Entry 8HVR (electron microscopy, 3.35 A resolution); this record covers chains I and P of the 13 polymer chains in the assembly.

# Chain I
Protein: Regulatory protein AfsR
Organism: Streptomyces coelicolor A3(2)
UniProt: P25941 (AFSR_STRCO); residues 1-270 here = UniProt positions 1-270
Amino-acid sequence (290 residues; numbered -19 to 270; the number before each row is that of its first residue; numbers below 1 keep their minus sign (Met-19 is residue -19)):
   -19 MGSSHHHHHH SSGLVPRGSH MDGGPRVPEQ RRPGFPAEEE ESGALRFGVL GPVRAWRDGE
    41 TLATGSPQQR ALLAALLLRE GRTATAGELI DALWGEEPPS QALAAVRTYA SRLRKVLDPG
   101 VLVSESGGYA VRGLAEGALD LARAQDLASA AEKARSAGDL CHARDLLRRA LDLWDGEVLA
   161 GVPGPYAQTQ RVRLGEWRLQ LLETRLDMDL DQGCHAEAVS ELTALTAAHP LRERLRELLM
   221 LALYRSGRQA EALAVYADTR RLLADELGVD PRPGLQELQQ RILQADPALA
Disordered / not traced: -19 to 16
Differences from the reference sequence: initiating methionine (-19); expression tag (-18 to 0)
UniProt features mapped onto this chain:
  - DNA-binding region: Ala17 to Gly113 (OmpR/PhoB-type)
From the paper describing this entry:
  - binding site for the 65-nt DNA strand: Ser46, Gln48, Trp74, Pro79, Ser80, Gln81, Arg92
  - binding site for the 65-nt DNA strand (chain P): Arg87, Thr88, Ser91, Arg94, Lys95
  - mutagenesis - E176A, L211A, L243A: decreased expression
  - mutagenesis - E176A, L211A, L243A: decreased stability

# Chain P
Molecule: 65-nt DNA strand
Sequence (65 nucleotides; each row starts with the number of its first residue):
     1 TGCGACGGTC TGACGCTCTA CACAGTGCCA GGGGGAGATA AACGAACGCT GAACGCTCCG
    61 GCTAC
Disordered / not traced: 62-65

# How chain I and chain P interact
Contacting residue pairs (11; chain I residue first):
  Arg87(I) with DG37(P), salt bridge to the phosphate; DA38(P), phosphate contact
  Thr88(I) with DA40(P), hydrogen bond to the base
  Ser91(I) with DT39(P), base contact
  Arg94(I) with DA38(P), salt bridge to the phosphate
  Lys95(I) with DT39(P), sugar contact; DA40(P), salt bridge to the phosphate
  Ser104(I) with DG37(P), phosphate contact; DA38(P), phosphate contact
  Gly107(I) with DG37(P), phosphate contact
  Tyr109(I) with DA38(P), hydrogen bond to the phosphate

# Summary
The interface between chain I and chain P involves 8 residues on one side and 4 on the other, with 2 hydrogen
bonds and 3 salt bridges. Polar pairs include Thr88(I)-DA40(P), Tyr109(I)-DA38(P) and Arg87(I)-DG37(P). The
paper reports a binding site for the 65-nt DNA strand at Ser46(I), Gln48(I) and Trp74(I) among others; E176A,
L211A and L243A of chain I reduce expression.
Chain I is Regulatory protein AfsR (Streptomyces coelicolor A3(2)) and chain P is a 65-nt DNA strand; the
structure, Cryo-EM structure of AfsR-dependent transcription activation complex with afsS promoter, was
determined by electron microscopy (same publication as 8JKE).
